Entry 4DV0 (X-ray diffraction, 3.85 A resolution); this record covers chains A and J of the 21 polymer chains in the assembly.

== Chain A ==
Molecule: 16S rRNA
Source organism: Thermus thermophilus
Sequence (1522 nucleotides; row label = number of the first residue in the row; note: 42 numbers in that range are skipped by the numbering (no residue carries them; nothing is unmodelled there); a row labelled like 190A-190L holds insertion residues (190A, then the next letters in order); numbering starts at 0):
     0 UUUGUUGGAG AGUUUGAUCC GGGCUCAGGG UGAACGCUGG CGGCGUGCCU AAGACAUGCA
    60 AGUCGUGCGG G
    73 CCGCGGGGUU UU
    88 ACUCCG
    95 UGGUC
   101 AGCGGCGGAC GGGUGAGUAA CGCGUGGGU
  129A G
   130 ACCUACCCGG AAGAGGGGGA CAACCCGGGG AAACUCGGGC UAAUCCCCCA UGUGGACCCG
   190 C
190A-190L CCCUUGGGGUGU
   191 GUCCAAAGGG CUUU
   216 GCCCGCUUCC GGAUGGGCCC GCGUCCCAUC AGCUAGUUGG UGGGGUAAUG GCCCACCAAG
   276 GCGACGACGG GUAGCCGGUC UGAGAGGAUG GCCGGCCACA GGGGCACUGA GACACGGGCC
   336 CCACUCCUAC GGGAGGCAGC AGUUAGGAAU CUUCCGCAAU GGGCGCAAGC CUGACGGAGC
   396 GACGCCGCUU GGAGGAAGAA GCCCUUCGGG GUGUAAACUC CUGAA
   442 CCCGGGACGA AACCCCCGAC GA
   474 GGGGACUGAC GGUACCGGG
   494 GUAAUAGCGC CGGCCAACUC CGUGCCAGCA GCCGCGGUAA UACGGAGGGC GCGAGCGUUA
   554 CCCGGAUUCA CUGGGCGUAA AGGGCGUGUA GGCGGCCUGG GGCGUCCCAU GUGAAAGACC
   614 ACGGCUCAAC CGUGGGGGAG CGUGGGAUAC GCUCAGGCUA GACGGUGGGA GAGGGUGGUG
   674 GAAUUCCCGG AGUAGCGGUG AAAUGCGCAG AUACCGGGAG GAACGCCGAU GGCGAAGGCA
   734 GCCACCUGGU CCACCCGUGA CGCUGAGGCG CGAAAGCGUG GGGAGCAAAC CGGAUUAGAU
   794 ACCCGGGUAG UCCACGCCCU AAACGAUGCG CGCUAGGUCU CUGGGUCU
   848 CCUGGGGGCC GAAGCUAACG CGUUAAGCGC GCCGCCUGGG GAGUACGGCC GCAAGGCUGA
   908 AACUCAAAGG AAUUGACGGG GGCCCGCACA AGCGGUGGAG CAUGUGGUUU AAUUCGAAGX
   968 AACGCGAAGA ACCUUACCAG GCCUUGACAU GCUAGG
 1003A G
  1004 AACCCGGGUG AAAGCCUGGG GUGCCCC
1030A-1030D GCGA
  1031 GGGGAGCCCU AGCACAGGUG CUGCAUGGCC GUCGUCAGCU CGUGCCGUGA GGUGUUGGGU
  1091 UAAGUCCCGC AACGAGCGCA ACCCCCGCCG UUAGUUGCCA GCGGUUCGGC CGGGCACUCU
  1151 AACGGGACUG CCCGCGAAA
  1171 GCGGGAGGAA GGAGGGGACG ACGUCUGGUC AGCAUGGCCC UUACGGCCUG GGCGACACAC
  1231 GUGCUACAAU GCCCACUACA AAGCGAUGCC ACCCGGCAAC GGGGAGCUAA UCGCAAAAAG
  1291 GUGGGCCCAG UUCGGAUUGG GGUCUGCAAC CCGACCCCAU GAAGCCGGAA UCGCUAGUAA
  1351 UCGCGGAUCA G
 1361A C
  1362 CAUGCCGCGG UGAAUACGUU CCCGGGCCUU GUACACACXG CCXGUXACGC CAUGGGAGCG
  1422 GGCUCUACCC GAAGUCGCCG GG
  1446 AGCCUACGGG
  1459 CAGGCGCCGA GGGUAGGGCC CGUGACUGGG GCGAAGUCGU AACAAGGUAG CUGUACCGGA
  1519 AGGUGCGGCU GGAUCCACUC CUUUCU
Not modelled in the structure: 0-4, 1534-1538
Construct notes: engineered mutation G20 (U666 in M26923.1); conflict C1534 (A2157 in M26923.1), A1535 (C2158 in M26923.1)
Modified / non-standard residues: PSU (pseudouridine-5'-monophosphate) at position 516, 7MG (7N-methyl-8-hydroguanosine-5'-monophosphate) at position 527, M2G (N2-dimethylguanosine-5'-monophosphate) at position 966, 5MC (5-methylcytidine-5'-monophosphate) at position 967, 2MG (2N-methylguanosine-5'-monophosphate) at position 1207, 5MC (5-methylcytidine-5'-monophosphate) at position 1400, 4OC (4n,o2'-methylcytidine-5'-monophosphate) at position 1402, 5MC (5-methylcytidine-5'-monophosphate) at position 1404, 5MC (5-methylcytidine-5'-monophosphate) at position 1407, UR3 (3-methyluridine-5'-monophoshate) at position 1498, MA6 (6N-dimethyladenosine-5'-monophoshate) at position 1518, MA6 (6N-dimethyladenosine-5'-monophoshate) at position 1519, PSU (pseudouridine-5'-monophosphate) at position 1540, PSU (pseudouridine-5'-monophosphate) at position 1541
Metal / ion sites: Mg2+ site 1 near U5 (its only coordinating residue here); Mg2+ site 2 near U12 (its only coordinating residue here); Mg2+ site 3 near G21 (its only coordinating residue here); Mg2+ site 4: A59, U387; Mg2+ site 5: G61, U62, G105; Mg2+ site 6 near C89 (its only coordinating residue here); Mg2+ site 7 near U98 (its only coordinating residue here); Mg2+ site 8 near A109 (its only coordinating residue here); Mg2+ site 9 near G111 (its only coordinating residue here); Mg2+ site 10: G117, G289; Mg2+ site 11: C121, U125; Mg2+ site 12 near C175 (its only coordinating residue here); 92 more Mg2+ sites not listed

== Chain J ==
Molecule: ribosomal protein S10
Source organism: Thermus thermophilus
Reference sequence: Q5SHN7 (RS10_THET8); residues 1-105 here = UniProt positions 1-105
Sequence (105 residues; each row starts with the number of its first residue):
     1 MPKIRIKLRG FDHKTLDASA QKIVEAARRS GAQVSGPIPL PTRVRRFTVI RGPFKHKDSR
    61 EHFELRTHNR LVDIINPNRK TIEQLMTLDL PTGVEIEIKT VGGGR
Not modelled in the structure: 1-2, 101-105

== How chain A and chain J interact ==
Residue-residue contacts (68):
  G963(A) - Phe54(J)  base contact
  A964(A) - Phe54(J)  sugar contact
  A964(A) - Lys55(J)  sugar contact
  A969(A) - Lys55(J)  phosphate contact
  C970(A) - Lys57(J)  salt bridge to the phosphate
  C972(A) - Lys55(J)  hydrogen bond to the sugar
  C972(A) - Lys57(J)  phosphate contact
  G973(A) - Phe54(J)  base contact
  G973(A) - Lys55(J)  hydrogen bond to the sugar
  A975(A) - Thr48(J)  base contact
  A975(A) - Arg60(J)  hydrogen bond to the base
  G1058(A) - Pro53(J)  base contact
  C1059(A) - Arg51(J)  sugar contact
  C1059(A) - Gly52(J)  sugar contact
  C1059(A) - Pro53(J)  sugar contact
  C1060(A) - Arg51(J)  sugar contact
  C1060(A) - Gly52(J)  sugar contact
  C1060(A) - His56(J)  hydrogen bond to the base
  G1061(A) - His56(J)  hydrogen bond to the sugar
  G1061(A) - Ser59(J)  sugar contact
  A1123(A) - Ser35(J)  phosphate contact
  A1123(A) - Gly36(J)  sugar contact
  A1123(A) - Pro37(J)  sugar contact
  A1123(A) - Ile38(J)  sugar contact
  A1123(A) - Pro39(J)  base contact
  G1124(A) - Ser35(J)  sugar contact
  G1124(A) - Ile38(J)  sugar contact
  U1125(A) - Arg5(J)  hydrogen bond to the base
  U1125(A) - Ser35(J)  phosphate contact
  U1125(A) - Asp73(J)  base contact
  U1150(A) - Pro39(J)  hydrogen bond to the sugar
  U1150(A) - Leu40(J)  sugar contact
  U1150(A) - Pro41(J)  sugar contact
  A1151(A) - Pro39(J)  sugar contact
  A1151(A) - Leu40(J)  sugar contact
  A1151(A) - Pro41(J)  phosphate contact
  A1151(A) - Thr42(J)  hydrogen bond to the phosphate
  A1151(A) - Arg70(J)  hydrogen bond to the phosphate
  A1152(A) - His13(J)  phosphate contact
  A1152(A) - Asp17(J)  hydrogen bond to the sugar
  A1152(A) - His68(J)  salt bridge to the phosphate
  A1152(A) - Arg70(J)  salt bridge to the phosphate
  C1153(A) - His13(J)  phosphate contact
  C1189(A) - Arg51(J)  salt bridge to the phosphate
  C1189(A) - Glu61(J)  phosphate contact
  G1197(A) - His56(J)  hydrogen bond to the base
  U1199(A) - Phe54(J)  sugar contact
  A1201(A) - Phe54(J)  sugar contact
  G1202(A) - Pro53(J)  base contact
  G1202(A) - Phe54(J)  phosphate contact
  G1253(A) - Val44(J)  phosphate contact
  C1254(A) - Arg43(J)  salt bridge to the phosphate
  C1254(A) - Val44(J)  phosphate contact
  C1254(A) - Arg45(J)  salt bridge to the phosphate
  U1278(A) - Arg5(J)  salt bridge to the phosphate
  U1278(A) - Glu97(J)  base contact
  A1279(A) - Lys7(J)  salt bridge to the phosphate
  A1279(A) - Arg9(J)  salt bridge to the phosphate
  A1280(A) - Lys7(J)  salt bridge to the phosphate
  A1280(A) - Leu40(J)  base contact
  A1280(A) - Pro41(J)  sugar contact
  U1281(A) - Arg5(J)  hydrogen bond to the base
  U1281(A) - Lys7(J)  base contact
  C1366(A) - Arg60(J)  hydrogen bond to the sugar
  C1367(A) - Thr48(J)  hydrogen bond to the sugar
  C1367(A) - Arg60(J)  salt bridge to the phosphate
  G1368(A) - Arg46(J)  sugar contact
  G1368(A) - His62(J)  salt bridge to the phosphate
Other interface residues (no listed pair), chain A (35 interface residues in all): G971, A1188, G1198
Other interface residues (no listed pair), chain J (36 interface residues in all): Arg28, Val34, Lys99

== In short ==
The interface between chain A and chain J involves 35 residues on one side and 36 on the other; the contacts
include 14 hydrogen bonds and 12 salt bridges. Polar pairs include A975(A)-Arg60(J), C1060(A)-His56(J) and
U1125(A)-Arg5(J). A59(A) and U387(A) form the Mg2+ site 4.
Chain A is 16S rRNA and chain J is ribosomal protein S10, both from Thermus thermophilus; the structure,
Crystal structure of the Thermus thermophilus 30S ribosomal subunit with a 16S rRNA mutation, U20G, was
determined by X-ray diffraction.
